Entry 8XZV (electron microscopy, 3.16 A resolution); this record covers chains C and K of the 19 polymer chains in the assembly.

# Chain C
Protein: DNA-directed RNA polymerase subunit beta'
Organism: Spinacia oleracea
Notes: EC 2.7.7.6
Reference sequence: P11705 (RPOC1_SPIOL); residues 1-677 here = UniProt positions 1-677
Sequence (677 residues; row label = number of the first residue in the row):
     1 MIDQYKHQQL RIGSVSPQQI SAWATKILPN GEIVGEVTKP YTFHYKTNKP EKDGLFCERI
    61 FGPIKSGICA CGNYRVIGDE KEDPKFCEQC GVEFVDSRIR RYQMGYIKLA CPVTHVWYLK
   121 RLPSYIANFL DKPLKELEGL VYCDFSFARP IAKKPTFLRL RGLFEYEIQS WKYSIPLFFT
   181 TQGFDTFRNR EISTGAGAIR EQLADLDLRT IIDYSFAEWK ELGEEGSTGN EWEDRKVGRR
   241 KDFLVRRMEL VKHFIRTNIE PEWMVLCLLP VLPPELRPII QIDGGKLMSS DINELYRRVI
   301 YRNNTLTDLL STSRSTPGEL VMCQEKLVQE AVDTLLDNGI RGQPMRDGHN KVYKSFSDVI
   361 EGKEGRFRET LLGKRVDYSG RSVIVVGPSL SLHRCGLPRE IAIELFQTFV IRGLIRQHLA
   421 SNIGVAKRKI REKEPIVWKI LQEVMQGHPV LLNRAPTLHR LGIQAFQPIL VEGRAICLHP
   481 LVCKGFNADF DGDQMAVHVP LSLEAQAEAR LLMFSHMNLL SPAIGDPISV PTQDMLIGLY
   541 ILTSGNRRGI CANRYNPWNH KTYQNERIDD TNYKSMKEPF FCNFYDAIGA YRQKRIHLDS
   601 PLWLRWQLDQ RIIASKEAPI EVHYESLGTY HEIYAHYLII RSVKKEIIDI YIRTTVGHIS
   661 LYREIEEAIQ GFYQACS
UniProt features mapped onto this chain:
  - binding site (Zn(2+)): Cys69, Cys71, Cys87, Cys90
  - binding site (Mg(2+)): Asp489, Asp491, Asp493
What the authors report for this chain:
  - catalytic residues: Asp489, Asp491, Asp493

# Chain K
Protein: pTAC6
Organism: Spinacia oleracea
Reference sequence: A0A9R0JNY3 (A0A9R0JNY3_SPIOL); residue numbers follow UniProt; this construct covers 1-324
Sequence (324 residues; row label = number of the first residue in the row):
     1 MTSTFLLLPT QLLPPKPPFL PFCTLSPPPT TTTTLSLLRP PPLFTSLKSR DFRVFSDDGD
    61 GDGEYEMDDE EAEEVDNKKD FDVEYEPLGV VSSAGMSADE VIQVIQSKNF VSTQGWNSEL
   121 VVDYRINEDE FHKICLFDCD FFIRKPPDPD NDVYDFREMY VTPPDTDVYA IPKVLAPMPD
   181 KYIRCAKTDY GWYNVTEPPI DAPRDPMYKS EREVSKVFLT KHYRNRRLND PEFVLDFEEI
   241 YVIDSRTKSV TRARVLVTVP EGRNRDRKGD LLVIRDNGNS FKITHASKRD DPTTVIEREE
   301 WTRTRQDMER HLRKLRDFSI SNWI
Not modelled in the structure: 1-110

# Chain C / chain K interface
Contacting residue pairs (82; chain C residue first):
  Arg548(C) - Glu300(K)
  Gly549(C) - Thr304(K)
  Ile550(C) - Trp301(K)
  Ile550(C) - Thr304(K)
  Ile550(C) - Met308(K)  hydrophobic
  Asn553(C) - Glu297(K)
  Asn553(C) - Trp301(K)  hydrogen bond (backbone-side chain)
  Arg554(C) - Trp301(K)
  Arg554(C) - Trp323(K)
  Tyr555(C) - Trp301(K)  hydrogen bond (backbone-side chain)
  Asn556(C) - Trp301(K)
  Pro557(C) - Glu297(K)
  Pro557(C) - Arg298(K)  hydrogen bond (backbone-side chain)
  Pro557(C) - Trp301(K)
  Trp558(C) - Arg298(K)
  Trp558(C) - Thr302(K)  hydrogen bond
  Ser575(C) - Asp291(K)
  Lys577(C) - Asp291(K)  salt bridge
  Lys577(C) - Pro292(K)
  Lys577(C) - Thr293(K)
  Glu578(C) - Thr293(K)
  Trp603(C) - Pro292(K)  hydrophobic
  Trp603(C) - Thr293(K)  hydrogen bond
  Trp603(C) - Ile296(K)  hydrophobic
  Asp609(C) - Tyr208(K)  hydrogen bond
  Gln610(C) - Tyr193(K)
  Gln610(C) - Val195(K)
  Gln610(C) - Tyr208(K)
  Gln610(C) - Ser210(K)  hydrogen bond (backbone-side chain)
  Arg611(C) - Val195(K)
  Arg611(C) - Tyr208(K)  hydrogen bond
  Ile612(C) - Val195(K)
  Ile613(C) - Val195(K)
  Ile613(C) - Glu197(K)
  Ala614(C) - Tyr193(K)
  Ala614(C) - Val195(K)
  Ser615(C) - Trp192(K)
  Ser615(C) - Asn194(K)
  Lys616(C) - Trp192(K)
  Lys616(C) - Asn194(K)  hydrogen bond (backbone-side chain)
  Lys616(C) - Glu213(K)  salt bridge
  Glu617(C) - Trp192(K)
  Pro619(C) - Tyr190(K)
  Pro619(C) - Trp192(K)
  Ile620(C) - Arg275(K)
  Ile620(C) - Val295(K)  hydrophobic
  Ile620(C) - Glu299(K)
  Glu621(C) - Val273(K)
  Glu621(C) - Ile274(K)
  Glu621(C) - Arg275(K)  salt bridge
  Glu621(C) - Val295(K)
  Val622(C) - Tyr190(K)  hydrophobic
  Val622(C) - Leu272(K)
  Val622(C) - Ile274(K)  hydrogen bond (backbone-backbone)
  His623(C) - Leu272(K)
  His623(C) - Val273(K)
  His623(C) - Asp290(K)
  Tyr624(C) - Leu235(K)
  Tyr624(C) - Phe237(K)
  Tyr624(C) - Leu271(K)
  Tyr624(C) - Leu272(K)  hydrogen bond (backbone-backbone)
  Glu625(C) - Phe237(K)
  Glu625(C) - Leu271(K)
  Glu625(C) - Arg289(K)  salt bridge
  Ser626(C) - Val234(K)
  Ser626(C) - Leu235(K)  hydrogen bond (backbone-backbone)
  Ser626(C) - Phe237(K)
  Ser626(C) - Arg267(K)  hydrogen bond (side chain-backbone)
  Ser626(C) - Gly269(K)
  Ser626(C) - Asp270(K)
  Tyr630(C) - Lys187(K)  hydrogen bond (side chain-backbone)
  Tyr630(C) - Thr188(K)
  His631(C) - Arg289(K)
  Ile633(C) - Pro292(K)  hydrophobic
  Ile633(C) - Val295(K)  hydrophobic
  Ile633(C) - Ile296(K)  hydrophobic
  Tyr634(C) - Gly191(K)  hydrogen bond (side chain-backbone)
  Ala635(C) - Ile296(K)
  Tyr637(C) - Trp192(K)  hydrogen bond (side chain-backbone)
  Leu638(C) - Pro292(K)  hydrophobic
  Arg641(C) - Tyr193(K)
  Arg653(C) - Ile296(K)
Interface residues without a listed pair, chain C (44 interface residues in all): Tyr563, Asp569, Ala618, Leu627, Glu632
Interface residues without a listed pair, chain K (52 interface residues in all): Asp189, Thr196, Arg212, Thr220, Phe233, Lys268, Asp276, Asn277, Ser287, Thr294, Arg303, Arg305, Ile324
The authors on this interface:
  - interface residues, chain C: Gly545(C)

# In short
44 residues of chain C face 52 of chain K across their interface, with 16 hydrogen bonds and 4 salt bridges.
Among the polar pairs are Lys577(C)-Asp291(K), Lys616(C)-Glu213(K) and Glu621(C)-Arg275(K). UniProt lists 4
Zn2+-binding residues and 3 Mg2+-binding residues on chain C. The paper reports catalytic residues Asp489(C),
Asp491(C) and Asp493(C); the interface residue Gly545(C).
Here chain C is DNA-directed RNA polymerase subunit beta' and chain K is pTAC6, both from Spinacia oleracea.
Entry 8XZV (Architecture of the spinach plastid-encoded RNA polymerase) was determined by electron microscopy.
